PDB entry 1PH9 | X-ray diffraction, 2.50 A resolution | chains D and A of the 5 polymer chains in the assembly

== Chain D ==
Molecule: 12-nt DNA strand
Notes: engineered mutation(s): G10A
Sequence (12 nucleotides; numbered 1 to 12; the number before each row is that of its first residue):
     1 GGGGTTTTGAGG
Disordered / not traced: 1

== Chain A ==
Name: Telomere-binding protein alpha subunit
Organism: Sterkiella nova
UniProt: P29549 (TEBA_OXYNO); residues 36-495 here = UniProt positions 36-495
Chain sequence (460 residues; each row starts with the number of its first residue):
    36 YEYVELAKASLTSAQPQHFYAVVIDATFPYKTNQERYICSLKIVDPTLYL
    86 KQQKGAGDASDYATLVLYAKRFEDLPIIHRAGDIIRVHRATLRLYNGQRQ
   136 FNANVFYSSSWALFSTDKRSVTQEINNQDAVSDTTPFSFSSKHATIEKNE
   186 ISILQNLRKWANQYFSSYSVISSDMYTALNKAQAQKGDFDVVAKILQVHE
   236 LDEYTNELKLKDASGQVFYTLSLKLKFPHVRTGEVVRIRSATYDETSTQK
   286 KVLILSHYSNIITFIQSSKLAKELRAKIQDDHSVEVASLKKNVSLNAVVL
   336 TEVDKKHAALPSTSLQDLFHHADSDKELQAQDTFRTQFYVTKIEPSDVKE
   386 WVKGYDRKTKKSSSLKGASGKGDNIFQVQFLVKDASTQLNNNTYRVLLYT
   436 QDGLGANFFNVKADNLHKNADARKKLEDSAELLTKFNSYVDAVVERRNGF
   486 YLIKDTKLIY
UniProt features mapped onto this chain:
  - natural variant: Ala311 (A311S: In S version), Asp456 (D456E: In S version)
From the paper describing this entry:
  - binding site for the 12-nt DNA strand (chain D): Tyr239

== How chain D and chain A interact ==
Contacting residue pairs (44; chain D residue first):
  DG2(D) with Tyr65(A), sugar contact; Ile73(A), sugar contact; Ser75(A), hydrogen bond to the phosphate; Val101(A), sugar contact; Tyr130(A), base contact; Gln135(A), hydrogen bond to the base
  DG3(D) with Ser75(A), hydrogen bond to the phosphate; Lys77(A), hydrogen bond to the base; Asp223(A), hydrogen bond to the base; Asp225(A), hydrogen bond to the base; Arg272(A), base contact; Arg274(A), salt bridge to the phosphate
  DG4(D) with Thr62(A), base contact; Tyr65(A), sugar contact; Asp223(A), hydrogen bond to the base; Arg274(A), hydrogen bond to the base; Ser275(A), base contact; Tyr293(A), stacking on the base
  DT5(D) with Lys66(A), sugar contact; His292(A), hydrogen bond to the sugar; Tyr293(A), base contact
  DT6(D) with Lys66(A), sugar contact; Thr67(A), sugar contact; Asn68(A), phosphate contact; His292(A), stacking on the base
  DT7(D) with Lys66(A), salt bridge to the phosphate; Asn68(A), phosphate contact; Gln69(A), phosphate contact
  DT8(D) with Lys66(A), base contact; Tyr72(A), hydrogen bond to the base
  DA10(D) with Tyr239(A), stacking on the base
  DG11(D) with Phe63(A), base contact; Phe107(A), base contact; Ile112(A), base contact; His114(A), base contact; Leu260(A), hydrogen bond to the base; Lys261(A), hydrogen bond to the base
  DG12(D) with Phe63(A), sugar contact; Pro64(A), sugar contact; Tyr65(A), phosphate contact; Lys66(A), hydrogen bond to the phosphate; Phe107(A), sugar contact; Lys261(A), salt bridge to the phosphate; His292(A), sugar contact
Other interface residues (no listed pair), chain A (36 interface residues in all): Asp60, Tyr103, Arg128, Asn137, Phe224, Leu258, Pro263, Ser291

== Summary ==
10 residues of chain D face 36 of chain A across their interface, with 13 hydrogen bonds, 3 salt bridges and 3
aromatic stacking contacts. Polar contacts include DG2(D)-Gln135(A), DG3(D)-Lys77(A) and DG3(D)-Asp223(A). The
paper reports a binding site for the 12-nt DNA strand (chain D) at Tyr239(A).
Here chain D is a 12-nt DNA strand and chain A is Telomere-binding protein alpha subunit (Sterkiella nova).
Entry 1PH9 (Crystal structure of the oxytricha nova telomere end-binding protein complexed with noncognate
ssdna ggggttttgagg) was determined by X-ray diffraction together with 1PA6, 1PH1, 1PH2, 1PH3, 1PH5, 1PH6 and 3
further entries from the same study.
